7Q3C - chain AAA; structure by X-ray diffraction, 2.15 A resolution.

# Chain AAA
Protein: Ribonucleoside-diphosphate reductase subunit beta
Organism: Aquifex aeolicus VF5
Chain sequence (350 residues; each row starts with the number of its first residue):
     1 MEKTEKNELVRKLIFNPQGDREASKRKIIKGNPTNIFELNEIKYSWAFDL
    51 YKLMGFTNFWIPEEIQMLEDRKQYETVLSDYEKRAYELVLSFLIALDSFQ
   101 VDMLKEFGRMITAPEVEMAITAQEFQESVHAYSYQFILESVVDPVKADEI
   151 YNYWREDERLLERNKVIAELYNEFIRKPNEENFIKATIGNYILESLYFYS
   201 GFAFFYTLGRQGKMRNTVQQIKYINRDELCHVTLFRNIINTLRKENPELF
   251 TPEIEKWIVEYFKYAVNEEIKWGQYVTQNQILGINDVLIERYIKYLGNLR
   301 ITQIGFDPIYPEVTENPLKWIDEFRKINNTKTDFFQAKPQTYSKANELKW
Disordered / not traced: 1-7, 328-350
Bound ions: Fe ion: Glu127, Glu228, His231
What the authors report for this chain:
  - Fe ion coordination: Glu228, His231

# Summary
Glu127, Glu228 and His231 form the Fe ion site. From the paper: Fe ion coordination by Glu228 and His231.
Chain AAA is Ribonucleoside-diphosphate reductase subunit beta (Aquifex aeolicus VF5); the structure,
Ribonucleotide Reductase AaR2 protein from Aquifex aeolicus, was determined by X-ray diffraction, deposited
together with 7AIK and 7AIL.
